Entry 7UZ4 (electron microscopy, 3.10 A resolution); this record covers chains A and H of the 9 polymer chains in the assembly.

[Chain A]
Name: Spike glycoprotein
Source organism: Severe acute respiratory syndrome coronavirus 2
Notes: fragment: Spike 6P
Reference sequence: P0DTC2 (SPIKE_SARS2); residue numbers follow UniProt; this construct covers 1-676, 680-1213
Sequence (1256 residues; each row starts with the number of its first residue; note: 3 numbers in that range are skipped by the numbering (no residue carries them; nothing is unmodelled there)):
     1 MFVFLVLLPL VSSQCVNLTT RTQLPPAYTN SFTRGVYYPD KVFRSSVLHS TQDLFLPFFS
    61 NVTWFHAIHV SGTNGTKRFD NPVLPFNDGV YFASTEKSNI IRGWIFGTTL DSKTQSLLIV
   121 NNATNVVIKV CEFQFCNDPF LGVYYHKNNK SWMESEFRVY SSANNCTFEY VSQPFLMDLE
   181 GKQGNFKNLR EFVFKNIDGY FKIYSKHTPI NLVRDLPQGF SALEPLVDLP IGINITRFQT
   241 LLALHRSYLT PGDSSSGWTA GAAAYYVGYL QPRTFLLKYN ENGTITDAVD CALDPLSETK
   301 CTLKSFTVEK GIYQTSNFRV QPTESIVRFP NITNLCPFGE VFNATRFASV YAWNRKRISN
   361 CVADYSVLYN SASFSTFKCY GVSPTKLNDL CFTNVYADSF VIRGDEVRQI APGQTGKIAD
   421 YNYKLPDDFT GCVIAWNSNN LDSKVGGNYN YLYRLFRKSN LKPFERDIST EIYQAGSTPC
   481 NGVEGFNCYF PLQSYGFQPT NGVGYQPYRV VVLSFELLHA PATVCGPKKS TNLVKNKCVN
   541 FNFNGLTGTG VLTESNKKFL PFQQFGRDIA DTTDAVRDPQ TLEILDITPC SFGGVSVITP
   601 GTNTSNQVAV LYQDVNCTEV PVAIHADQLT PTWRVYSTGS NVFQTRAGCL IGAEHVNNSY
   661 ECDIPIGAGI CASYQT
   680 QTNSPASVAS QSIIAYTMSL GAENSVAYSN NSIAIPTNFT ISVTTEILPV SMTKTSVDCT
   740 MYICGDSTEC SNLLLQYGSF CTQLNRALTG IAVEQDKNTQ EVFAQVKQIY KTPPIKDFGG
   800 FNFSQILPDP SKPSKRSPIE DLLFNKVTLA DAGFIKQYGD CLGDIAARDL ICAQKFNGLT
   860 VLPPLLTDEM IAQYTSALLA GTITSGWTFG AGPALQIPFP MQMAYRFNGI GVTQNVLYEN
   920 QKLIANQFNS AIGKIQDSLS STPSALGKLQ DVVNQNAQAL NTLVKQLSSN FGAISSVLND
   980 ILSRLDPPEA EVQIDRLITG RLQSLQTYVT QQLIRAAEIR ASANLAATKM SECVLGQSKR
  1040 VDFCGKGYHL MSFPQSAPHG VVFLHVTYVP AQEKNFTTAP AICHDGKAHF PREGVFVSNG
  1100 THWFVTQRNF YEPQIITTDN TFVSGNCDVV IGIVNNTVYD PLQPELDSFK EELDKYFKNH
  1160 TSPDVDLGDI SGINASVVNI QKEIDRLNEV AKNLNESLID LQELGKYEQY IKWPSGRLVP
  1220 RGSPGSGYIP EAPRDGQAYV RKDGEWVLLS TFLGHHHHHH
Unresolved in the structure: 1-21, 72-73, 179-186, 621-635, 680-688, 828-853, 1148-1259
Differences from the reference sequence: engineered mutation Pro-817 (Phe in P0DTC2), Pro-892 (Ala in P0DTC2), Pro-899 (Ala in P0DTC2), Pro-942 (Ala in P0DTC2), Pro-986 (Lys in P0DTC2), Pro-987 (Val in P0DTC2); expression tag (1214-1259)
UniProt features mapped onto this chain:
  - region: Asn-280 to Cys-301 (Putative superantigen), Arg-403 to Asp-405 (Integrin-binding motif), Asn-448 to Phe-456 (Immunodominant HLA epitope recognized by the CD8+), Ser-816 to Tyr-837 (Fusion peptide 1), Lys-835 to Phe-855 (Fusion peptide 2), Asp-1163 to Glu-1202 (Heptad repeat 2)
  - site: Arg-815, Ser-816 (Cleavage)
  - glycosylation: Asn-17 (N-linked (GlcNAc...) (complex) asparagine), Asn-61 (N-linked (GlcNAc...) (hybrid) asparagine), Asn-74 (N-linked (GlcNAc...) (complex) asparagine), Asn-122 (N-linked (GlcNAc...) (hybrid) asparagine), Asn-149 (N-linked (GlcNAc...) (complex) asparagine), Asn-165 (N-linked (GlcNAc...) (complex) asparagine), Asn-234 (N-linked (GlcNAc...) (high mannose) asparagine), Asn-282 (N-linked (GlcNAc...) (complex) asparagine), Thr-323 (O-linked (GalNAc) threonine), Ser-325 (O-linked (HexNAc...) serine), Asn-331 (N-linked (GlcNAc...) (complex) asparagine), Asn-343 (N-linked (GlcNAc...) (complex) asparagine), Asn-603 (N-linked (GlcNAc...) (hybrid) asparagine), Asn-616 (N-linked (GlcNAc...) (complex) asparagine), Asn-657 (N-linked (GlcNAc...) (complex) asparagine), Thr-676 (O-linked (GlcNAc...) threonine), Asn-709 (N-linked (GlcNAc...) (high mannose) asparagine), Asn-717 (N-linked (GlcNAc...) (hybrid) asparagine), Asn-801 (N-linked (GlcNAc...) (hybrid) asparagine), Asn-1074 (N-linked (GlcNAc...) (hybrid) asparagine) and 5 more in UniProt
  - natural variant: Leu-5 (L5F: In strain: Iota/B.1.526), Ser-13 (S13I: In strain: Epsilon/B.1.427/B.1.429), Leu-18 (L18F: In strain: Beta/B.1.351, Gamma/P.1 and 1 more), Thr-19 (T19I: In strain: Omicron/BQ.1.1, Omicron/XBB.1.5 and 1 more; T19R: In strain: Delta/B.1.617.2, Omicron/BA.2 and 4 more), Thr-20 (T20N: In strain: Gamma/P.1), Leu-24 to Ala-27 (sequence variant, change not given here; In strain: Omicron/BA.2, Omicron/BA.2.12.1 and 6 more), Pro-26 (P26S: In strain: Gamma/P.1), Gln-52 (Q52H: In strain: Omicron/EG.5.1), Ala-67 (A67V: In strain: Eta/B.1.525, Omicron/BA.1), His-69 to Val-70 (deletion: In strain: Alpha/B.1.1.7, Eta/B.1.525 and 5 more), Gly-75 (G75V: In strain: Lambda/C.37), Thr-76 (T76I: In strain: Lambda/C.37), 79 further natural variant entries in UniProt
  - mutagenesis: His-69 to Val-70 (Increased incorporation of cleaved spike into virions), Asn-121 (N121Q: Partial loss of biliverdin affinity), Arg-190 (R190K: Partial loss of biliverdin affinity), Asn-234 (N234Q: Increased resistance to neutralizing antibodies), Asn-331 (N331Q: Reduced viral infectivity), Asn-343 (N343Q: Reduced viral infectivity), Leu-452 (L452R: Increased resistance to neutralizing antibodies. Decreases HLA binding to NF9 epitope. Increased binding affinity to human ACE2), Tyr-453 (Y453F: Decreased HLA binding to NF9 epitope. Increased binding affinity to human ACE2), Ala-475 (A475V: Increased resistance to neutralizing antibodies), Val-483 (V483A: Increased resistance to neutralizing antibodies), Glu-484 (E484D: Increased replication in human TMEM106B overexpressing cells), Phe-490 (F490L: Increased resistance to neutralizing antibodies and human covalescent sera neutralization), 6 further mutagenesis entries in UniProt
Disulfides: Cys-131/Cys-166, Cys-291/Cys-301, Cys-336/Cys-361, Cys-379/Cys-432, Cys-391/Cys-525, Cys-480/Cys-488, Cys-617/Cys-649, Cys-662/Cys-671, Cys-738/Cys-760, Cys-743/Cys-749, Cys-1032/Cys-1043, Cys-1082/Cys-1126
Covalent attachments: N-acetylglucosamine (NAG) linked to Asn-61, Asn-122, Asn-165, Asn-234, Asn-282, Asn-331, Asn-343, Asn-603, Asn-616, Asn-657, Asn-709, Asn-717, Asn-801, Asn-1074, Asn-1098, Asn-1134
Reported in the primary citation:
  - post-translational modification sites: Asn-343

[Chain H]
Name: M8a-3 Fab heavy chain
Source organism: Mus musculus
Notes: antibody fragment or engineered binder
Sequence (233 residues; each row starts with the number of its first residue; note: 8 numbers in that range are skipped by the numbering (no residue carries them; nothing is unmodelled there)):
     1 QVQLQQPGA
    11 ELVLPGASVK LSCKASGYTF
    35 TNYWMHWVKQ RPGHGLEWIG EIDPF
    62 DTYIKINQKF K
    74 GKSTLTVDTS SSTAYMQLSS LTSEDSAVYY CARPDSSG
  112A Y
   112 PVYFDYWGQG TTLTVSSAST KGPSVFPLAP SSKSTSGGTA ALGCLVKDYF PEPVTVSWNS
   172 GALTSGVHTF PAVLQSSGLY SLSSVVTVPS SSLGTQTYIC NVNHKPSNTK VDKRVEPKSC
   232 DKTHHHHHH
Unresolved in the structure: 128-240
Disulfides: Cys-23/Cys-104

[How chain A and chain H interact]
Pairs across the interface - 24 pairs, chain A then chain H:
  Tyr-369(A) with Trp-38(H); Tyr-64(H), hydrogen bond; Tyr-112A(H), hydrophobic
  Ser-375(A) with Tyr-112A(H)
  Phe-377(A) with Tyr-112A(H)
  Lys-378(A) with Pro-112(H); Tyr-112A(H), hydrogen bond (backbone-backbone)
  Cys-379(A) with Gly-111(H)
  Tyr-380(A) with Asp-108(H); Ser-109(H)
  Gly-381(A) with Asn-36(H); Ser-109(H); Ser-110(H), hydrogen bond (backbone-side chain)
  Val-382(A) with Asn-36(H); Ser-110(H)
  Ser-383(A) with Trp-38(H), hydrogen bond; Ser-110(H), hydrogen bond (backbone-side chain)
  Pro-384(A) with Trp-38(H), hydrophobic; Ser-110(H)
  Thr-385(A) with Trp-38(H); Asp-57(H), hydrogen bond; Phe-59(H)
  Lys-386(A) with Thr-35(H); Phe-59(H)
Also at the interface, not in a pair above, chain A (13 interface residues in all): Leu-390
Also at the interface, not in a pair above, chain H (13 interface residues in all): Asp-62

[In short]
The chain A/chain H interface involves 13 residues from each chain; the contacts include 6 hydrogen bonds.
Among the polar pairs are Tyr-369(A)/Tyr-64(H), Gly-381(A)/Ser-110(H) and Ser-383(A)/Trp-38(H).
N-acetylglucosamine is covalently linked to Asn-61(A), Asn-122(A), Asn-165(A), Asn-234(A), Asn-282(A) and
Asn-331(A) and 10 more. From the paper: a modification site at Asn-343(A).
Here chain A is Spike glycoprotein (Severe acute respiratory syndrome coronavirus 2) and chain H is M8a-3 Fab
heavy chain (Mus musculus). Entry 7UZ4 (Structure of the SARS-CoV-2 S 6P trimer in complex with the mouse
antibody Fab fragment, M8a-3) was determined by electron microscopy together with 7UZ6, 7UZ7, 7UZ8, 7UZ9,
7UZA, 7UZB, 7UZC and 7UZD from the same study.
